Entry 7E4Y (X-ray diffraction, 2.71 A resolution); this record covers chains A and F of the 6 polymer chains in the assembly.

[Chain A]
Name: Tubulin alpha-1B chain
Organism: Bos taurus
UniProt: P81947 (TBA1B_BOVIN); numbering as in UniProt (aligned over 1-440)
Chain sequence (440 residues; numbered 1 to 440; the number before each row is that of its first residue):
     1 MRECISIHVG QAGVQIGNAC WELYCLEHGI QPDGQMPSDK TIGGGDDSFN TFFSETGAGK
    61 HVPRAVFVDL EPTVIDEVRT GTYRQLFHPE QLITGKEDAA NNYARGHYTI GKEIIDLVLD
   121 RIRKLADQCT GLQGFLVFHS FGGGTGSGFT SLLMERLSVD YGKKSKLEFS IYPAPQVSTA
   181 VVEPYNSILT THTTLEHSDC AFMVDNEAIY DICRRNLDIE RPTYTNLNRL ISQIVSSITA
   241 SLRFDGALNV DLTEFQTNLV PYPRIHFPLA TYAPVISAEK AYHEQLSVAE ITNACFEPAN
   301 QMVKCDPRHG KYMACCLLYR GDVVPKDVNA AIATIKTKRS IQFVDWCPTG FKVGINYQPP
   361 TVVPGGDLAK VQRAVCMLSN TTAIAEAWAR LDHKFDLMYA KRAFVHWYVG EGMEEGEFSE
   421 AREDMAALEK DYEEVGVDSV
Unresolved in the structure: 438-440
Ion coordination: Ca2+: Asp39, Thr41, Gly44, Glu55
Residues lining bound ligands: GTP (guanosine-5'-triphosphate): Gly10, Gln11, Ala12, Gln15, Ile16, Asp69, Asp98, Ala99, Ala100, Asn101, Asn102, Ser140, Gly142, Gly143, Gly144, Thr145, Gly146, Ile171, Val177, Ser178, Thr179, Glu183, Asn206, Ile209, Tyr224, Leu227, Asn228, Ile231

[Chain F]
Name: Tubulin tyrosine ligase
Organism: Gallus gallus
UniProt: E1BQ43 (E1BQ43_CHICK); residue numbers follow UniProt; this construct covers 1-378
Chain sequence (380 residues; row label = number of the first residue in the row):
     1 MYTFVVRDEN SSVYAEVSRL LLATGQWKRL RKDNPRFNLM LGERNRLPFG RLGHEPGLVQ
    61 LVNYYRGADK LCRKASLVKL IKTSPELSES CTWFPESYVI YPTNLKTPVA PAQNGIRHLI
   121 NNTRTDEREV FLAAYNRRRE GREGNVWIAK SSAGAKGEGI LISSEASELL DFIDEQGQVH
   181 VIQKYLEKPL LLEPGHRKFD IRSWVLVDHL YNIYLYREGV LRTSSEPYNS ANFQDKTCHL
   241 TNHCIQKEYS KNYGRYEEGN EMFFEEFNQY LMDALNTTLE NSILLQIKHI IRSCLMCIEP
   301 AISTKHLHYQ SFQLFGFDFM VDEELKVWLI EVNGAPACAQ KLYAELCQGI VDVAISSVFP
   361 LADTGQKTSQ PTSIFIKLHH
Unresolved in the structure: 104-125, 142-143, 152-158, 176-178, 232-236, 363-372
Differences from the reference sequence: expression tag (379-380)
Ion coordination: Mg2+: Glu331 (together with AMP-PCP)
Residues lining bound ligands: AMP-PCP (ACP; phosphomethylphosphonic acid adenylate ester): Lys74, Pro95, Ile148, Lys150, Ile160, Gln183, Lys184, Tyr185, Leu186, Lys198, Asp200, Arg202, Arg222, His239, Leu240, Thr241, Asn242, Asp318, Met320, Ile330, Glu331, Asn333

[Interface between chain A and chain F]
Pairs across the interface (22):
  Gln176(A) - Pro56(F)
  Glu207(A) - His54(F)  salt bridge
  Glu297(A) - His306(F)
  Lys304(A) - His54(F)
  Lys304(A) - His308(F)
  Asp306(A) - Arg66(F)
  Asp306(A) - Leu307(F)
  Arg308(A) - Pro300(F)  hydrogen bond (side chain-backbone)
  Arg308(A) - Ala301(F)
  Arg308(A) - Ile302(F)
  Arg308(A) - Ser303(F)  hydrogen bond (side chain-backbone)
  Arg308(A) - Leu307(F)
  His309(A) - Arg66(F)  hydrogen bond (side chain-backbone)
  His309(A) - Gly67(F)
  His309(A) - Ala301(F)  hydrogen bond (side chain-backbone)
  Lys338(A) - Pro300(F)
  Ser340(A) - Ala301(F)
  Glu386(A) - Arg66(F)  salt bridge
  Arg390(A) - Gly50(F)
  Arg390(A) - His54(F)
  His393(A) - Arg51(F)
  Glu433(A) - Arg46(F)  salt bridge
Also at the interface, not in a pair above, chain A (16 interface residues in all): Pro298, Cys305, Ala389

[In short]
16 residues of chain A face 14 of chain F across their interface; the contacts include 4 hydrogen bonds and 3
salt bridges. Among the polar pairs are Glu207(A)-His54(F), Glu386(A)-Arg66(F) and Glu433(A)-Arg46(F). Bound
to chain A: GTP. Chain F binds AMP-PCP.
Chain A is Tubulin alpha-1B chain (Bos taurus) and chain F is Tubulin tyrosine ligase (Gallus gallus); the
structure, Crystal structure of tubulin in complex with L-DM4-SMe, was determined by X-ray diffraction.
